7QJ1 - chains l and m of the 16 polymer chains in the assembly; structure by electron microscopy, 7.00 A resolution (low resolution: residue-level contacts below are approximate; hydrogen-bond / salt-bridge calls are withheld).

[Chain l]
Protein: Gamma-tubulin complex component 5
Source organism: Homo sapiens
UniProtKB: Q96RT8 (GCP5_HUMAN); residues 1-1024 here = UniProt positions 1-1024
Amino-acid sequence (1024 residues; numbered 1 to 1024; the number before each row is that of its first residue):
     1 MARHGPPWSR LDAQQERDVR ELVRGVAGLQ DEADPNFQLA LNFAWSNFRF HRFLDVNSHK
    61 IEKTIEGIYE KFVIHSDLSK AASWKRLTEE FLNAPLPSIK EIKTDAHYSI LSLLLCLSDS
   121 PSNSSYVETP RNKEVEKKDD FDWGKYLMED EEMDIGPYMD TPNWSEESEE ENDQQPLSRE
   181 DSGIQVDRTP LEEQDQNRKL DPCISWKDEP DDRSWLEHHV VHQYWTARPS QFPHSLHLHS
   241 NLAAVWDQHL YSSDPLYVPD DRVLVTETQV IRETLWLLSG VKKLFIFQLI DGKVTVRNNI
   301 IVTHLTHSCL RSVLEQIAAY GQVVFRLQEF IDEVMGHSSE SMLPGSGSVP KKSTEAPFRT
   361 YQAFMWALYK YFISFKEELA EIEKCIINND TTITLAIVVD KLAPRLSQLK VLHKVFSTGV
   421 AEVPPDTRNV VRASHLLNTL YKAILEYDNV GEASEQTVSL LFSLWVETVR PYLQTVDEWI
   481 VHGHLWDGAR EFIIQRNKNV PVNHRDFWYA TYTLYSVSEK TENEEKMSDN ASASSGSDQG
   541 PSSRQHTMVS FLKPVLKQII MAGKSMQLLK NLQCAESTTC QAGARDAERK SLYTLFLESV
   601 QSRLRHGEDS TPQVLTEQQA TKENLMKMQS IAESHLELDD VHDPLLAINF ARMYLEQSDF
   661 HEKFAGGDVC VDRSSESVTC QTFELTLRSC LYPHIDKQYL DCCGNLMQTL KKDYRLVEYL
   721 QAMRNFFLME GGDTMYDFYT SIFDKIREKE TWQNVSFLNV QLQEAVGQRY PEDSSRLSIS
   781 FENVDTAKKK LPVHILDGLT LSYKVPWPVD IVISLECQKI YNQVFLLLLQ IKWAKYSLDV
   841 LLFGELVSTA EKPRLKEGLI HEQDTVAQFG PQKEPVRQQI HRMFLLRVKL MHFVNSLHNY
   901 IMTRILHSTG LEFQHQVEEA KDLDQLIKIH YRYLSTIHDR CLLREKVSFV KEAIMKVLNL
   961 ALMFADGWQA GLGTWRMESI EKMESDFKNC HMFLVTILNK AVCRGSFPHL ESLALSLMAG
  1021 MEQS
Not modelled in the structure: 1-12, 95-104, 131-1024

[Chain m]
Protein: Mitotic-spindle organizing protein 1
Source organism: Homo sapiens
UniProtKB: Q08AG7 (MZT1_HUMAN); residues 1-82 here = UniProt positions 1-82
Amino-acid sequence (82 residues; each row starts with the number of its first residue):
     1 MASSSGAGAA AAAAAANLNA VRETMDVLLE ISRILNTGLD METLSICVRL CEQGINPEAL
    61 SSVIKELRKA TEALKAAENM TS
Not modelled in the structure: 1-10, 76-82
Swiss-Prot annotation at these positions:
  - modified residue: A2 (N-acetylalanine)

[Chain l / chain m interface]
Residue-residue contacts (55):
  Q14(l) with Q53(m)
  D18(l) with I46(m); R49(m); L50(m)
  E21(l) with I46(m)
  L22(l) with I46(m); L50(m)
  V26(l) with I64(m); L67(m); R68(m)
  A27(l) with T71(m)
  F43(l) with E66(m)
  N47(l) with A59(m); S62(m); V63(m)
  F48(l) with I55(m); V63(m)
  H51(l) with N56(m); A59(m)
  F53(l) with E58(m); A59(m)
  L54(l) with E58(m)
  I68(l) with L35(m)
  W84(l) with I31(m); I34(m)
  L87(l) with V27(m); E30(m); I31(m)
  F91(l) with V27(m); L28(m)
  A94(l) with T24(m)
  S109(l) with C51(m); P57(m)
  I110(l) with L28(m)
  S112(l) with P57(m)
  L113(l) with P57(m); L60(m)
  L114(l) with L35(m); T37(m); L44(m)
  L115(l) with L35(m)
  C116(l) with S61(m); K65(m)
  L117(l) with T37(m); G38(m); L39(m); K65(m); R68(m)
  S118(l) with L35(m); N36(m); T37(m)
  N123(l) with N36(m)
  Y126(l) with R33(m)
  V127(l) with E30(m); R33(m)
Other interface residues (no listed pair), chain l (36 interface residues in all): V23, A40, V56, F72, K80, D119, S125
Other interface residues (no listed pair), chain m (36 interface residues in all): S32, C47, V48

[Summary]
The chain l/chain m interface involves 36 residues from each chain.
Here chain l is Gamma-tubulin complex component 5 and chain m is Mitotic-spindle organizing protein 1, both
from Homo sapiens. Entry 7QJ1 (Structure of the recombinant human gamma-Tubulin Ring Complex 6-spoked assembly
intermediate (spokes 7-12, homogeneous dataset)) was determined by electron microscopy, deposited together
with 7QJ0, 7QJ2, 7QJ3, 7QJ4, 7QJD and 7QJE.
